PDB entry 4FH8 | X-ray diffraction, 2.11 A resolution | chains F and G of the 10 polymer chains in the assembly

Chain F (and G):
Protein: AcePrx-1
Source organism: Ancylostoma ceylanicum
Notes: EC 1.11.1.15; chain G of this document is another copy of the same molecule, construct and numbering; everything in this record applies to it too
Sequence (204 residues; numbered -7 to 196; the number before each row is that of its first residue; numbers below 1 keep their minus sign (Met-7 is residue -7)):
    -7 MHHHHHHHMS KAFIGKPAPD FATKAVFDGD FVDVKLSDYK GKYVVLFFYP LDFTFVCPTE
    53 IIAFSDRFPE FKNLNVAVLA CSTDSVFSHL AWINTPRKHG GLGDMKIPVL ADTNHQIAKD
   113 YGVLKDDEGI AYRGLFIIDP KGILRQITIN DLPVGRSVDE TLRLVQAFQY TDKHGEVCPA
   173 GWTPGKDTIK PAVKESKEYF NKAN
Not modelled in the structure: -7 to -1, 170-196 (chain G: -7 to 0, 168-196)
From the paper describing this entry:
  - catalytic residues: Cys49, Cys170
  - mutagenesis - C49A/C73A/C170A: abolished catalytic activity
  - mutagenesis - C73A: unchanged binding to another copy of this molecule
  - self-association interface (contacts with another copy of this molecule); pairs are residue here / residue on that copy: His107-His107 (pi stacking)

Chain F / chain G interface:
Contacting residue pairs (32; chain F residue first):
  Phe23(F) - Phe47(G)  hydrophobic
  Leu43(F) - Ser77(G)
  Leu43(F) - Phe79(G)  hydrophobic
  Asp44(F) - Phe79(G)
  Phe45(F) - Phe45(G)  hydrophobic
  Phe45(F) - Phe79(G)
  Phe45(F) - Ser80(G)
  Phe45(F) - Ala83(G)  hydrophobic
  Phe47(F) - Phe23(G)  hydrophobic
  Phe47(F) - Leu82(G)  hydrophobic
  Ser77(F) - Leu43(G)
  Phe79(F) - Leu43(G)  hydrophobic
  Phe79(F) - Asp44(G)
  Phe79(F) - Phe45(G)
  Phe79(F) - Thr46(G)
  Phe79(F) - Phe47(G)  hydrophobic
  Ser80(F) - Ser80(G)
  Leu82(F) - Phe47(G)  hydrophobic
  Ala83(F) - Phe45(G)  hydrophobic
  Thr105(F) - His107(G)  hydrogen bond (backbone-side chain)
  Thr105(F) - Glu120(G)  hydrogen bond (side chain-backbone)
  Thr105(F) - Gly121(G)
  Asn106(F) - Asp118(G)
  Asn106(F) - Asp119(G)  hydrogen bond (side chain-backbone)
  Asn106(F) - Glu120(G)
  His107(F) - Thr105(G)  hydrogen bond (side chain-backbone)
  His107(F) - His107(G)  hydrogen bond
  Asp118(F) - Asn106(G)
  Asp119(F) - Asn106(G)  hydrogen bond (backbone-side chain)
  Glu120(F) - Thr105(G)  hydrogen bond (backbone-side chain)
  Glu120(F) - Asn106(G)
  Gly121(F) - Thr105(G)
Interface residues without a listed pair, chain F (19 interface residues in all): Thr46, Asp76
Interface residues without a listed pair, chain G (19 interface residues in all): Asp76

Overview:
The chain F/chain G interface involves 19 residues from each chain; the contacts include 7 hydrogen bonds.
Among the polar pairs are Thr105(F)-His107(G), Thr105(F)-Glu120(G) and Asn106(F)-Asp119(G). The paper reports
catalytic residues Cys49(F) and Cys170(F); C49A/C73A/C170A of chain F abolish catalytic activity.
Chain F and chain G are both AcePrx-1 (Ancylostoma ceylanicum); the structure, Crystal Structure of
Peroxiredoxin-1 from the human hookworm Ancylostoma ceylanicum, was determined by X-ray diffraction (same
publication as 4KW6).
